PDB entry 6F6K | X-ray diffraction, 1.98 A resolution | chains A and B

[Chain A (and B)]
Name: Ribonucleotide reductase small subunit
Source organism: Geobacillus kaustophilus (strain HTA426)
Notes: EC 1.17.4.1; chain B of this document is another copy of the same molecule, construct and numbering; everything in this record applies to it too
UniProtKB: Q5KW80 (Q5KW80_GEOKA); residue numbers follow UniProt; this construct covers 1-302
Amino-acid sequence (316 residues; numbered -13 to 302; the number before each row is that of its first residue; numbers below 1 keep their minus sign (Met-13 is residue -13)):
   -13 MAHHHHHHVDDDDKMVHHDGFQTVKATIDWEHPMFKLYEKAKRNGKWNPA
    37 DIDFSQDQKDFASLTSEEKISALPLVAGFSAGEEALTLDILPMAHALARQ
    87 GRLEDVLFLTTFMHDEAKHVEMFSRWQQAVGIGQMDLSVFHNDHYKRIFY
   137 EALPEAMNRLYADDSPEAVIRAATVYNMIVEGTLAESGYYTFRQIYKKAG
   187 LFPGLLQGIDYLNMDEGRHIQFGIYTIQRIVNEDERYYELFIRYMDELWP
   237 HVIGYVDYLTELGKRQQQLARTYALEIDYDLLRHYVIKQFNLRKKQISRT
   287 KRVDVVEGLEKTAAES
Disordered / not traced: -13 to 2, 251-262, 287-302 (chain B: -13 to 2, 252-262, 287-302)
Differences from the reference sequence: initiating methionine (-13); expression tag (-12 to 0); engineered mutation Leu72 (Val in Q5KW80)
Metal / ion sites: Mn2+: Glu69, Glu102, His105, Glu202; Fe2+ site 1: Glu102, Glu167, Glu202, His205; Fe2+ site 2 near His130 (its only coordinating residue here)
Reported in the primary citation:
  - Fe2+ coordination: Glu167
  - conformationally variable residues (side-chain flip): Glu167, Tyr175
  - Mn2+ coordination: Glu69
  - contacts within the chain: Glu69-Tyr175 (hydrogen bond)
  - mutagenesis - V72L: abolished catalytic activity on cross-link

[How chain A and chain B interact]
Residue-residue contacts (134):
  His3(A) - Tyr136(B)
  His3(A) - Glu137(B)
  His3(A) - Glu141(B)  salt bridge
  His4(A) - Leu74(B)
  His4(A) - Asp75(B)  salt bridge
  His4(A) - Phe135(B)
  His4(A) - Tyr136(B)  hydrogen bond (backbone-backbone)
  His4(A) - Pro140(B)
  Asp5(A) - Tyr136(B)
  Phe7(A) - Ala67(B)  hydrophobic
  Phe7(A) - Glu70(B)
  Phe7(A) - Ala71(B)  hydrophobic
  Phe7(A) - Phe135(B)
  Phe7(A) - Tyr136(B)  hydrophobic
  Gln8(A) - Glu70(B)  hydrogen bond (backbone-side chain)
  Thr9(A) - Ser66(B)  hydrogen bond (side chain-backbone)
  Thr9(A) - Glu70(B)  hydrogen bond
  Thr9(A) - Val106(B)
  Thr9(A) - Ser110(B)
  Thr9(A) - Gln113(B)  hydrogen bond (backbone-side chain)
  Val10(A) - Ala63(B)
  Val10(A) - Ser66(B)
  Val10(A) - Ala67(B)
  Val10(A) - Met121(B)
  Val10(A) - Asp122(B)
  Val10(A) - Leu123(B)  hydrogen bond (backbone-backbone)
  Val10(A) - Ser124(B)
  Val10(A) - His127(B)
  Lys11(A) - Gly119(B)
  Lys11(A) - Met121(B)
  Lys11(A) - Asp122(B)
  Lys11(A) - Ser124(B)
  Ala12(A) - Gly119(B)
  Thr13(A) - Ser110(B)
  Thr13(A) - Gln114(B)
  Thr13(A) - Gly119(B)
  Ile14(A) - Glu107(B)
  Ile14(A) - Ser110(B)  hydrogen bond (backbone-side chain)
  Trp16(A) - Ser110(B)
  Trp16(A) - Arg111(B)
  Trp16(A) - Gln114(B)  hydrogen bond
  Phe21(A) - Arg111(B)
  Tyr24(A) - His100(B)
  Tyr24(A) - Ala103(B)
  Tyr24(A) - Lys104(B)
  Tyr24(A) - Glu107(B)  hydrogen bond
  Glu25(A) - Ala36(B)
  Glu25(A) - Glu107(B)
  Glu25(A) - Arg111(B)  salt bridge
  Lys28(A) - Asn34(B)  hydrogen bond
  Lys28(A) - His100(B)
  Lys28(A) - Glu107(B)  salt bridge
  Arg29(A) - Asn34(B)
  Arg29(A) - Asp37(B)  salt bridge
  Lys32(A) - Lys32(B)  hydrogen bond (backbone-side chain)
  Asn34(A) - Lys28(B)  hydrogen bond
  Asn34(A) - Arg29(B)
  Ala36(A) - Glu25(B)
  Ala36(A) - Arg29(B)
  Asp37(A) - Arg29(B)  salt bridge
  Ala63(A) - Val10(B)
  Ser66(A) - Thr9(B)  hydrogen bond (backbone-side chain)
  Ser66(A) - Val10(B)
  Ala67(A) - Phe7(B)  hydrophobic
  Ala67(A) - Val10(B)
  Glu70(A) - Phe7(B)
  Glu70(A) - Gln8(B)  hydrogen bond (side chain-backbone)
  Glu70(A) - Thr9(B)  hydrogen bond
  Glu70(A) - Leu89(B)
  Ala71(A) - Phe7(B)
  Leu74(A) - His4(B)
  Leu74(A) - Ala84(B)  hydrophobic
  Asp75(A) - His4(B)  salt bridge
  Leu77(A) - Leu77(B)  hydrophobic
  Leu77(A) - Ala80(B)
  Leu77(A) - His81(B)
  Ala80(A) - Leu77(B)  hydrophobic
  His81(A) - Leu77(B)
  His81(A) - Tyr147(B)  hydrogen bond
  Ala84(A) - Leu74(B)  hydrophobic
  Val92(A) - Met99(B)  hydrophobic
  Leu93(A) - Ala103(B)  hydrophobic
  Thr96(A) - Met99(B)
  Thr96(A) - His100(B)  hydrogen bond
  Thr96(A) - Ala103(B)
  Thr97(A) - His100(B)
  Met99(A) - Val92(B)  hydrophobic
  Met99(A) - Thr96(B)
  Met99(A) - Met99(B)  hydrophobic
  His100(A) - Tyr24(B)
  His100(A) - Lys28(B)
  His100(A) - Thr96(B)  hydrogen bond
  His100(A) - Thr97(B)
  Ala103(A) - Tyr24(B)
  Ala103(A) - Leu93(B)  hydrophobic
  Ala103(A) - Thr96(B)
  Lys104(A) - Tyr24(B)
  Val106(A) - Thr9(B)
  Glu107(A) - Ile14(B)
  Glu107(A) - Tyr24(B)  hydrogen bond
  Glu107(A) - Glu25(B)
  Glu107(A) - Lys28(B)  salt bridge
  Ser110(A) - Thr9(B)
  Ser110(A) - Thr13(B)
  Ser110(A) - Ile14(B)  hydrogen bond (side chain-backbone)
  Ser110(A) - Trp16(B)
  Arg111(A) - Trp16(B)
  Arg111(A) - Phe21(B)
  Arg111(A) - Glu25(B)  salt bridge
  Gln113(A) - Thr9(B)  hydrogen bond (side chain-backbone)
  Gln114(A) - Thr13(B)
  Gln114(A) - Trp16(B)  hydrogen bond
  Gly119(A) - Ala12(B)
  Gly119(A) - Thr13(B)
  Met121(A) - Val10(B)
  Met121(A) - Lys11(B)
  Asp122(A) - Val10(B)
  Asp122(A) - Lys11(B)
  Leu123(A) - Val10(B)  hydrogen bond (backbone-backbone)
  Ser124(A) - Val10(B)
  Ser124(A) - Lys11(B)
  His127(A) - Val10(B)
  Phe135(A) - His4(B)
  Phe135(A) - Phe7(B)
  Tyr136(A) - His3(B)
  Tyr136(A) - His4(B)  hydrogen bond (backbone-backbone)
  Tyr136(A) - Asp5(B)
  Tyr136(A) - Gly6(B)
  Tyr136(A) - Phe7(B)  hydrophobic
  Glu137(A) - His3(B)
  Pro140(A) - His4(B)
  Glu141(A) - His3(B)  salt bridge
  Tyr147(A) - His81(B)  hydrogen bond
  Tyr147(A) - Tyr147(B)  hydrophobic
Also at the interface, not in a pair above, chain A (64 interface residues in all): Gly6, Pro35, Thr73, Leu89, Gln120, Asn144
Also at the interface, not in a pair above, chain B (63 interface residues in all): Pro35, Thr73, Asn144

[In short]
64 residues of chain A and 63 residues of chain B are in contact, with 25 hydrogen bonds and 10 salt bridges.
Polar pairs include His3(A)-Glu141(B), His4(A)-Asp75(B) and Glu25(A)-Arg111(B). The Mn2+ site is built by
Glu69(A), Glu102(A), His105(A) and Glu202(A). From the paper: V72L of chain A abolishes catalytic activity on
cross-link; Fe2+ coordination by Glu167(A).
Both chains are Ribonucleotide reductase small subunit (Geobacillus kaustophilus (strain HTA426)). Entry 6F6K
(R2-like ligand-binding oxidase V72L mutant with anaerobically reconstituted Mn/Fe cofactor) was determined by
X-ray diffraction together with 6F6C, 6F6E, 6F6F, 6F6G and 6F6H from the same study.
